PDB entry 1JR3 | X-ray diffraction, 2.70 A resolution | chains A and B of the 5 polymer chains in the assembly

# Chain A
Molecule: DNA polymerase III subunit gamma
From: Escherichia coli
Notes: EC 2.7.7.7
UniProtKB: P06710 (DPO3X_ECOLI); residues 1-373 here = UniProt positions 1-373
Chain sequence (373 residues; row label = number of the first residue in the row):
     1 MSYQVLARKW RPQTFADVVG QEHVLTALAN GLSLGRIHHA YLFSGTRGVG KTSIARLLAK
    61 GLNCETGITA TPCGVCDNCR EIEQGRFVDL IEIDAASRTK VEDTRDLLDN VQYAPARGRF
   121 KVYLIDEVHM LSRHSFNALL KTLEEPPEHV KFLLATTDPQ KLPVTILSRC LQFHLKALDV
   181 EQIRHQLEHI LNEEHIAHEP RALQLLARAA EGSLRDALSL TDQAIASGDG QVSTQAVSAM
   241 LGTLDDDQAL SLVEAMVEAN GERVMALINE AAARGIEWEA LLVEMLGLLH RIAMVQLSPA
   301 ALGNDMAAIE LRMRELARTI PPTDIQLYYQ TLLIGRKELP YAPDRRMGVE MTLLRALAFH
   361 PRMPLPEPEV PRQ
Disordered / not traced: 1-2, 369-373
Metal / ion sites: Zn2+: Cys64, Cys73, Cys76, Cys79
Swiss-Prot annotation at these positions:
  - binding site (ATP): Gly45 to Thr52
  - binding site (Zn(2+)): Cys64, Cys73, Cys76, Cys79
  - mutagenesis: Gly118 (G118D: In dnaX2016(Ts); present in both isoforms, unable to grow at 42 degrees Celsius)

# Chain B
Molecule: DNA polymerase III subunit gamma
From: Escherichia coli
Notes: EC 2.7.7.7
UniProtKB: P06710 (DPO3X_ECOLI); the construct has insertions or renumbered stretches relative to UniProt, so the offset changes along the chain: 1-9 = UniProt 1-9; 2010-2069 = UniProt 10-69; 70-373 = UniProt 70-373
Chain sequence (373 residues; numbered 1 to 373; the number before each row is that of its first residue):
     1 MSYQVLARK
  2010 WRPQTFADVV GQEHVLTALA NGLSLGRIHH AYLFSGTRGV GKTSIARLLA KGLNCETGIT
    70 ATPCGVCDNC REIEQGRFVD LIEIDAASRT KVEDTRDLLD NVQYAPARGR FKVYLIDEVH
   130 MLSRHSFNAL LKTLEEPPEH VKFLLATTDP QKLPVTILSR CLQFHLKALD VEQIRHQLEH
   190 ILNEEHIAHE PRALQLLARA AEGSLRDALS LTDQAIASGD GQVSTQAVSA MLGTLDDDQA
   250 LSLVEAMVEA NGERVMALIN EAAARGIEWE ALLVEMLGLL HRIAMVQLSP AALGNDMAAI
   310 ELRMRELART IPPTDIQLYY QTLLIGRKEL PYAPDRRMGV EMTLLRALAF HPRMPLPEPE
   370 VPRQ
Disordered / not traced: 1-3, 369-373
Metal / ion sites: Zn2+: Cys73, Cys76, Cys79, Cys2064
Swiss-Prot annotation at these positions:
  - binding site (ATP): Gly2045 to Thr2052
  - binding site (Zn(2+)): Cys73, Cys76, Cys79, Cys2064

# How chain A and chain B interact
Pairs across the interface - 89 pairs, chain A then chain B:
  Tyr3(A) - His2039(B)
  Val5(A) - Ser168(B)
  Val5(A) - Cys170(B)
  Val5(A) - His2038(B)
  Ala7(A) - Ser168(B)
  Arg8(A) - Leu143(B)
  Arg8(A) - Glu144(B)  hydrogen bond (side chain-backbone)
  Arg8(A) - Ser168(B)
  Arg8(A) - His2039(B)
  Arg11(A) - Glu144(B)  salt bridge
  Arg11(A) - Thr165(B)
  Arg11(A) - Ser168(B)
  Thr52(A) - Val164(B)
  Arg56(A) - Thr165(B)
  Glu83(A) - Glu144(B)
  Gln84(A) - Leu140(B)
  Gln84(A) - Glu144(B)  hydrogen bond
  Gln84(A) - Arg169(B)  hydrogen bond (backbone-side chain)
  Gly85(A) - Thr165(B)
  Arg86(A) - Asn137(B)  hydrogen bond (side chain-backbone)
  Arg86(A) - Ala138(B)
  Arg86(A) - Lys141(B)
  Ile93(A) - Arg133(B)
  Ala96(A) - Lys161(B)  hydrogen bond (backbone-side chain)
  Lys100(A) - Arg133(B)
  Val101(A) - Arg133(B)
  Glu102(A) - Arg133(B)
  Leu107(A) - Arg133(B)
  Arg215(A) - Val164(B)
  Ser219(A) - Leu167(B)
  Asp222(A) - Leu171(B)
  Gln223(A) - Leu171(B)
  Gln223(A) - Gln172(B)  hydrogen bond (side chain-backbone)
  Gln223(A) - Phe173(B)
  Ala226(A) - Ala2027(B)
  Ser227(A) - His2023(B)
  Ser227(A) - Thr2026(B)
  Ser227(A) - Ala2027(B)
  Asp229(A) - Asn2030(B)
  Asp229(A) - Leu2034(B)
  Asp229(A) - Arg2036(B)  salt bridge
  Gly230(A) - Arg2036(B)
  Ala239(A) - His2023(B)  hydrogen bond (backbone-side chain)
  Met240(A) - Lys176(B)  hydrogen bond (backbone-side chain)
  Met240(A) - His2023(B)
  Gly261(A) - Leu297(B)
  Met265(A) - Met294(B)  hydrophobic
  Ala273(A) - Glu2022(B)
  Arg274(A) - Glu2022(B)
  Glu277(A) - Lys176(B)
  Trp278(A) - Asp179(B)
  Glu338(A) - Gln330(B)
  Tyr341(A) - Leu333(B)  hydrophobic
  Tyr341(A) - Arg336(B)  hydrogen bond (backbone-side chain)
  Tyr341(A) - Lys337(B)
  Ala342(A) - Tyr329(B)
  Ala342(A) - Leu333(B)  hydrophobic
  Ala342(A) - Arg336(B)
  Pro343(A) - Val283(B)  hydrophobic
  Pro343(A) - Leu286(B)
  Pro343(A) - Tyr329(B)
  Asp344(A) - Asp179(B)
  Asp344(A) - Val180(B)
  Arg346(A) - Asp179(B)
  Met347(A) - Arg208(B)
  Met347(A) - His290(B)
  Glu350(A) - His290(B)  salt bridge
  Glu350(A) - Met294(B)
  Met351(A) - His290(B)
  Met351(A) - Ala293(B)  hydrophobic
  Met351(A) - Gln326(B)
  Met351(A) - Tyr329(B)
  Leu354(A) - Ala293(B)
  Leu354(A) - Met294(B)  hydrophobic
  Leu354(A) - Leu297(B)  hydrophobic
  Leu354(A) - Gln326(B)
  Arg355(A) - Gln326(B)
  Arg355(A) - Gln330(B)  hydrogen bond
  Leu357(A) - Leu297(B)  hydrophobic
  Phe359(A) - Thr323(B)
  Phe359(A) - Gln326(B)
  Leu365(A) - Leu297(B)  hydrophobic
  Leu365(A) - Pro322(B)  hydrophobic
  Glu367(A) - Ala317(B)
  Glu367(A) - Arg318(B)
  Glu367(A) - Thr319(B)
  Glu367(A) - Ile320(B)
  Glu367(A) - Pro321(B)
  Glu367(A) - Pro322(B)
Also at the interface, not in a pair above, chain A (61 interface residues in all): Gln4, Arg47, Glu92, Asp94, Arg98, Thr99, Ala236, Leu241, Glu262, Gly348, Ala358, Pro366, Pro368
Also at the interface, not in a pair above, chain B (56 interface residues in all): Met130, His134, Gln160, His174, Glu181, Gly287, Gln296

# In short
Chain A and chain B form an interface of 61 and 56 residues respectively, with 10 hydrogen bonds and 3 salt
bridges. Polar pairs include Arg11(A)-Glu144(B), Asp229(A)-Arg2036(B) and Glu350(A)-His290(B).
Both chains are DNA polymerase III subunit gamma (Escherichia coli). Entry 1JR3 (Crystal Structure of the
Processivity Clamp Loader Gamma Complex of E. coli DNA Polymerase III) was determined by X-ray diffraction.
